PDB entry 7F0S | X-ray diffraction, 2.60 A resolution | chain A

== Chain A ==
Protein: RNA-directed RNA polymerase nsP4
From: Ross river virus (strain T48)
Notes: EC 2.7.7.48
UniProt: P13888 (POLN_RRVT); residues 110-611 here correspond to UniProt positions 648-1149 (UniProt number = residue number + 538)
Chain sequence (502 residues; each row starts with the number of its first residue; X marks 50 residues of unknown identity (built as UNK)):
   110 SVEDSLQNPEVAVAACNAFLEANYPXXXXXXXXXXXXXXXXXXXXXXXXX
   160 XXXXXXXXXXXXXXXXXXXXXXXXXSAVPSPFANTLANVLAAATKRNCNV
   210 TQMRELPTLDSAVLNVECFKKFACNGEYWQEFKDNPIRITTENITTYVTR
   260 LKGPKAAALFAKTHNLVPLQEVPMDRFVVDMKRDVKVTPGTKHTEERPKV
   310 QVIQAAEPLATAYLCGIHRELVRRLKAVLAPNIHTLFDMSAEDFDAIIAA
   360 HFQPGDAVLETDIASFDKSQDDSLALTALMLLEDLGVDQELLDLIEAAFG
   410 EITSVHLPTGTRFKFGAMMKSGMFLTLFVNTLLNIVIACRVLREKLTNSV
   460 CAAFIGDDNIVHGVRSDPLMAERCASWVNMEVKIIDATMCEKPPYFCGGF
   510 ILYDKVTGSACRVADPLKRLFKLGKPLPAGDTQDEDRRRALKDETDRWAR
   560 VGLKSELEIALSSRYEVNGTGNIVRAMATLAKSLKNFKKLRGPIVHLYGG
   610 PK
Unresolved in the structure: 110, 135-140, 146-170, 175-184, 210-213, 292-307, 575-578, 588-593, 601-611
Differences from the reference sequence: engineered mutation A192 (Gln730 in P13888), A196 (Gln734 in P13888)
What the authors report for this chain:
  - mutagenesis - D466N/D467N, D543A/D545A (35-fold), R546A/R548A (120-fold): decreased catalytic activity
  - conformationally variable residues (order/disorder transition): UNK_135 to UNK_184
  - mutagenesis - C125V: unchanged catalytic activity
  - mutagenesis - D543A/D545A (25-fold), R546A/R548A (11-fold): decreased catalytic activity on replication

== Summary ==
From the paper: D466N/D467N, D543A/D545A and R546A/R548A reduce catalytic activity; conformational variability
at UNK_135.
Chain A is RNA-directed RNA polymerase nsP4 (Ross river virus (strain T48)); the structure, A crystal
structure of alphavirus nonstructural protein 4 (nsP4) reveals an intrinsically 1dynamic RNA-dependent RNA
polymerase, was determined by X-ray diffraction (same publication as 7VB4 and 7VW5).
